4N5E - chains C and B of the 4 polymer chains in the assembly; structure by X-ray diffraction, 3.06 A resolution.

# Chain C
Molecule: 42F3 alpha VmCh
Source organism: Mus musculus, Homo sapiens
Chain sequence (212 residues; row label = number of the first residue in the row; numbers below 1 keep their minus sign (Gly-4 is residue -4)):
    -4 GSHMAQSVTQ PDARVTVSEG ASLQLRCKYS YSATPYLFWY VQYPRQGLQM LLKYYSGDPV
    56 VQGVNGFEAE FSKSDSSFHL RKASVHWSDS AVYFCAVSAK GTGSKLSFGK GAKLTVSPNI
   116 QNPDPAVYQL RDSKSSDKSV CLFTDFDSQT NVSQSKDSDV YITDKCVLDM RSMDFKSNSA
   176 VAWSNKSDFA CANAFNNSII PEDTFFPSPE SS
Unresolved in the structure: -4 to -1, 181-182, 201-207
Cystine bridges: Cys22-Cys90

# Chain B
Molecule: pCPA12
Chain sequence (9 residues; each row starts with the number of its first residue):
     1 VPYMAEFGM

# Interface between chain C and chain B
Contacting residue pairs - 6 pairs, chain C then chain B:
  Tyr31(C) with Tyr3(B), hydrogen bond
  Tyr50(C) with Phe7(B)
  Lys95(C) with Pro2(B), hydrogen bond (side chain-backbone); Tyr3(B)
  Gly98(C) with Glu6(B)
  Ser99(C) with Glu6(B), hydrogen bond
Other interface residues (no listed pair), chain C (6 interface residues in all): Gly96
Other interface residues (no listed pair), chain B (6 interface residues in all): Val1, Met4

# Overview
Chain C and chain B each contribute 6 residues to their interface, with 3 hydrogen bonds. Polar contacts
include Tyr31(C)-Tyr3(B), Lys95(C)-Pro2(B) and Ser99(C)-Glu6(B).
Here chain C is 42F3 alpha VmCh (Mus musculus, Homo sapiens) and chain B is pCPA12. Entry 4N5E (42F3 TCR
pCPA12/H-2Ld complex) was determined by X-ray diffraction (same publication as 4MVB, 4MXQ, 4N0C and 4MS8).
